4NUK - chain A; structure by X-ray diffraction, 2.40 A resolution.

== Chain A ==
Molecule: Ancylostoma secreted protein 2
Source organism: Necator americanus
UniProtKB: J9ULM6 (J9ULM6_NECAM); numbering as in UniProt (aligned over 1-210)
Chain sequence (210 residues; numbered 1 to 210; the number before each row is that of its first residue):
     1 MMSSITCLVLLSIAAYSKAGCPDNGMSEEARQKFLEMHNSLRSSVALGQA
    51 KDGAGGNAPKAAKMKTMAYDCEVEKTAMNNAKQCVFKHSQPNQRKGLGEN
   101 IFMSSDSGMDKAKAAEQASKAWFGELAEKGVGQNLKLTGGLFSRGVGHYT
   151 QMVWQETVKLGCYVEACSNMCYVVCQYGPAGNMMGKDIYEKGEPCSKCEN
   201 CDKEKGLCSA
Disordered / not traced: 1-17
Cystine bridges: Cys-21/Cys-71, Cys-84/Cys-167, Cys-162/Cys-175, Cys-195/Cys-201, Cys-198/Cys-208
Metal / ion sites: Ni2+: His-88, His-148
From the paper describing this entry:
  - Ni2+ coordination: His-88, His-148
  - mutagenesis - H88A: abolished catalytic activity
  - catalytic residues: His-88
  - catalytic residues: Glu-99, Glu-125, His-148 (proposed by the authors, not directly observed)

== Summary ==
His-88 and His-148 coordinate Ni2+. The paper reports catalytic residues His-88, Glu-99 and Glu-125 among
others; H88A abolishes catalytic activity.
Chain A is Ancylostoma secreted protein 2 (Necator americanus); the structure, Crystal structure of
nickel-bound Na-ASP-2, was determined by X-ray diffraction together with 4NUI, 4NUN and 4NUO from the same
study.
